PDB entry 5SB9 | X-ray diffraction, 2.50 A resolution | chains B and C of the 6 polymer chains in the assembly

# Chain B
Protein: Tubulin beta-2B chain
Source organism: Bos taurus
Reference sequence: Q6B856 (TBB2B_BOVIN); the author numbering skips numbers that UniProt does not, so the offset changes along the chain: 1-42 = UniProt 1-42; 45-360 = UniProt 43-358; 369-455 = UniProt 359-445
Amino-acid sequence (445 residues; each row starts with the number of its first residue; note: 10 numbers in that range are skipped by the numbering (no residue carries them; nothing is unmodelled there)):
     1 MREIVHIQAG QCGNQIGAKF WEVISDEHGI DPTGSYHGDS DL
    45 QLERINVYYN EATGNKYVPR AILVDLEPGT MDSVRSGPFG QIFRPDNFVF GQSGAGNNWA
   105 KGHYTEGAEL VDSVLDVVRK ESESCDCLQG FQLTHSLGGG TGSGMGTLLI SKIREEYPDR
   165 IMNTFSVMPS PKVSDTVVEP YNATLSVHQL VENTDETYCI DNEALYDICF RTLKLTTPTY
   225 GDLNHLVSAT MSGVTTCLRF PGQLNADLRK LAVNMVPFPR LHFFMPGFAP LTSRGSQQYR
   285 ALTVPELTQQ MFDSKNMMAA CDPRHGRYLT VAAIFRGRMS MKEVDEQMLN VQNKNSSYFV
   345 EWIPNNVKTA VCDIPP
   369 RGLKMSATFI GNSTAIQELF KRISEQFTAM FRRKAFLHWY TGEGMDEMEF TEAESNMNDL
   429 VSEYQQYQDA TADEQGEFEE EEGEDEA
Unresolved in the structure: 1, 279-281, 439-455
Swiss-Prot annotation at these positions:
  - motif: Met1 to Ile4 (MREI motif)
  - binding site (GTP): Gln11, Glu71, Ser140, Gly144, Thr145, Gly146, Asn206, Asn228
  - binding site (Mg(2+)): Glu71
  - modified residue: Ser40 (Phosphoserine), Thr57 (Phosphothreonine), Lys60 (N6-acetyllysine), Ser174 (Phosphoserine), Thr287 (Phosphothreonine), Thr292 (Phosphothreonine), Arg320 (Omega-N-methylarginine), Glu448 (5-glutamyl polyglutamate)
  - cross-link (Glycyl lysine isopeptide (Lys-Gly)): Lys60 (interchain with G-Cter in ubiquitin), Lys326 (interchain with G-Cter in ubiquitin)
Ion coordination: Mg2+: Gln11 (together with GDP)
Residues lining bound ligands: GDP (guanosine-5'-diphosphate): Ala9, Gly10, Gln11, Cys12, Gln15, Ile16, Asp69, Ala99, Asn101, Ser140, Gly142, Gly143, Gly144, Thr145, Gly146, Val171, Pro173, Val177, Asp179, Glu183, Asn206, Leu209, Tyr224, Leu227, Asn228
What the authors report for this chain:
  - binding site for the ligand 5IX: Gly100, Asn102, Lys105, Val181

# Chain C
Protein: Tubulin alpha-1B chain
Source organism: Bos taurus
Reference sequence: P81947 (TBA1B_BOVIN); residue numbers follow UniProt; this construct covers 1-451
Amino-acid sequence (451 residues; numbered 1 to 451; the number before each row is that of its first residue):
     1 MRECISIHVG QAGVQIGNAC WELYCLEHGI QPDGQMPSDK TIGGGDDSFN TFFSETGAGK
    61 HVPRAVFVDL EPTVIDEVRT GTYRQLFHPE QLITGKEDAA NNYARGHYTI GKEIIDLVLD
   121 RIRKLADQCT GLQGFLVFHS FGGGTGSGFT SLLMERLSVD YGKKSKLEFS IYPAPQVSTA
   181 VVEPYNSILT THTTLEHSDC AFMVDNEAIY DICRRNLDIE RPTYTNLNRL ISQIVSSITA
   241 SLRFDGALNV DLTEFQTNLV PYPRIHFPLA TYAPVISAEK AYHEQLSVAE ITNACFEPAN
   301 QMVKCDPRHG KYMACCLLYR GDVVPKDVNA AIATIKTKRS IQFVDWCPTG FKVGINYQPP
   361 TVVPGGDLAK VQRAVCMLSN TTAIAEAWAR LDHKFDLMYA KRAFVHWYVG EGMEEGEFSE
   421 AREDMAALEK DYEEVGVDSV EGEGEEEGEE Y
Unresolved in the structure: 441-451
Ion coordination: Ca2+: Asp39, Thr41, Gly44, Glu55
Residues lining bound ligands: GTP (guanosine-5'-triphosphate): Gly10, Gln11, Ala12, Gln15, Ile16, Asp69, Asp98, Ala99, Ala100, Asn101, Ser140, Gly142, Gly143, Gly144, Thr145, Gly146, Ile171, Pro173, Val177, Ser178, Thr179, Glu183, Asn206, Tyr224, Leu227, Asn228, Ile231

# Interface between chain B and chain C
Residue-residue contacts (40):
  Gln96(B) - Met1(C)
  Ser97(B) - Arg2(C)
  Asn101(B) - Glu254(C)  hydrogen bond
  Asp179(B) - Glu254(C)
  Asp179(B) - Lys352(C)  hydrogen bond (backbone-side chain)
  Thr180(B) - Glu254(C)
  Thr180(B) - Asn258(C)
  Val181(B) - Asn258(C)  hydrogen bond (backbone-side chain)
  Val181(B) - Pro348(C)  hydrophobic
  Val182(B) - Thr257(C)
  Thr221(B) - Lys326(C)
  Ala397(B) - Trp346(C)
  Met398(B) - Trp346(C)
  Arg400(B) - Asp345(C)
  Arg400(B) - Trp346(C)
  Arg400(B) - Ser439(C)  hydrogen bond
  Arg401(B) - Tyr262(C)  hydrogen bond (backbone-side chain)
  Arg401(B) - Asp345(C)  salt bridge
  Arg401(B) - Trp346(C)
  Arg401(B) - Glu434(C)  hydrogen bond (side chain-backbone)
  Arg401(B) - Val435(C)
  Arg401(B) - Val437(C)  hydrogen bond (side chain-backbone)
  Arg401(B) - Asp438(C)
  Arg401(B) - Ser439(C)  hydrogen bond
  Lys402(B) - Tyr262(C)
  Ala403(B) - Pro261(C)
  Ala403(B) - Tyr262(C)
  Ala403(B) - Trp346(C)  hydrophobic
  Phe404(B) - Thr257(C)
  Phe404(B) - Asn258(C)
  Phe404(B) - Val260(C)
  Phe404(B) - Pro261(C)  hydrogen bond (backbone-backbone)
  Phe404(B) - Trp346(C)  hydrophobic
  His406(B) - Val260(C)  hydrogen bond (side chain-backbone)
  His406(B) - Pro261(C)
  His406(B) - Tyr262(C)
  His406(B) - Pro263(C)
  Trp407(B) - Gln256(C)
  Trp407(B) - Thr257(C)  hydrogen bond (side chain-backbone)
  Trp407(B) - Val260(C)
Also at the interface, not in a pair above, chain B (19 interface residues in all): Gly100, Leu405
Also at the interface, not in a pair above, chain C (22 interface residues in all): Pro325, Asn329

# Overview
Chain B and chain C form an interface of 19 and 22 residues respectively, with 11 hydrogen bonds and 1 salt
bridge. Polar pairs include Arg401(B)-Asp345(C), Asn101(B)-Glu254(C) and Asp179(B)-Lys352(C). Ligands of chain
B: GDP. Bound to chain C: GTP. From the paper: a binding site for the ligand 5IX at Gly100(B), Asn102(B) and
Lys105(B) among others.
Chain B is Tubulin beta-2B chain and chain C is Tubulin alpha-1B chain, both from Bos taurus; the structure,
Tubulin-maytansinoid-4a-complex, was determined by X-ray diffraction, deposited together with 5SB8, 5SBA,
5SBB, 5SBC, 5SBD and 5SBE.
